PDB entry 8PWH | electron microscopy, 3.17 A resolution | chains D and E of the 5 polymer chains in the assembly

# Chain D
Protein: Pertuzumab Fab heavy chain
Source organism: Homo sapiens
Notes: antibody fragment or engineered binder
Chain sequence (222 residues; each row starts with the number of its first residue; a row labelled like 82A-82C holds insertion residues (82A, then the next letters in order)):
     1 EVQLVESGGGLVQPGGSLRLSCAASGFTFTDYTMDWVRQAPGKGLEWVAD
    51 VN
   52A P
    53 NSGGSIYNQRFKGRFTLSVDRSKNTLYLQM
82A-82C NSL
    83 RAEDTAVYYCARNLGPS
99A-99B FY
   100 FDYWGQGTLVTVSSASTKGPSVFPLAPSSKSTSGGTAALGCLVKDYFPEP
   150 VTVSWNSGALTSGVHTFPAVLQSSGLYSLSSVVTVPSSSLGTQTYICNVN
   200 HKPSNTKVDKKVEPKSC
Cystine bridges: Cys22-Cys92, Cys140-Cys196

# Chain E
Protein: Receptor tyrosine-protein kinase erbB-2
Source organism: Homo sapiens
Reference sequence: P04626 (ERBB2_HUMAN); residues 1-624 here correspond to UniProt positions 23-646 (UniProt number = residue number + 22)
Chain sequence (624 residues; each row starts with the number of its first residue):
     1 TQVCTGTDMKLRLPASPETHLDMLRHLYQGCQVVQGNLELTYLPTNASLS
    51 FLQDIQEVQGYVLIAHNQVRQVPLQRLRIVRGTQLFEDNYALAVLDNGDP
   101 LNNTTPVTGASPGGLRELQLRSLTEILKGGVLIQRNPQLCYQDTILWKDI
   151 FHKNNQLALTLIDTNRSRACHPCSPMCKGSRCWGESSEDCQSLTRTVCAG
   201 GCARCKGPLPTDCCHEQCAAGCTGPKHSDCLACLHFNHSGICELHCPALV
   251 TYNTDTFESMPNPEGRYTFGASCVTACPYNYLSTDVGSCTLVCPLHNQEV
   301 TAEDGTQRCEKCSKPCARVCYGLGMEHLREVRAVTSANIQEFAGCKKIFG
   351 SLAFLPESFDGDPASNTAPLQPEQLQVFETLEEITGYLYISAWPDSLPDL
   401 SVFQNLQVIRGRILHNGAYSLTLQGLGISWLGLRSLRELGSGLALIHHNT
   451 HLCFVHTVPWDQLFRNPHQALLHTANRPEDECVGEGLACHQLCARGHCWG
   501 PGPTQCVNCSQFLRGQECVEECRVLQGLPREYVNARHCLPCHPECQPQNG
   551 SVTCFGPEADQCVACAHYKDPPFCVARCPSGVKPDLSYMPIWKFPDEEGA
   601 CQPCPINCTHSCVDLDDKGCPAEQ
Swiss-Prot annotation at these positions:
  - modified residue: Thr160 (Phosphothreonine)
  - glycosylation (N-linked (GlcNAc...) asparagine): Asn46, Asn102, Asn165, Asn237, Asn508, Asn549, Asn607
Cystine bridges: Cys4-Cys31, Cys140-Cys170, Cys173-Cys182, Cys177-Cys190, Cys198-Cys205, Cys202-Cys213, Cys214-Cys222, Cys218-Cys230, Cys233-Cys242, Cys246-Cys273, Cys277-Cys289, Cys293-Cys309, Cys312-Cys316, Cys320-Cys345, Cys453-Cys482, Cys489-Cys498, Cys493-Cys506, Cys509-Cys518, Cys522-Cys538, Cys541-Cys554, Cys545-Cys562, Cys565-Cys574, Cys578-Cys601, Cys604-Cys620, Cys608-Cys612
Covalently attached groups: N-acetylglucosamine (NAG) linked to Asn46, Asn165, Asn237, Asn508, Asn549
What the authors report for this chain:
  - conformationally variable residues (loop rearrangement): Gly581 to Pro590

# Chain D / chain E interface
Residue-residue contacts (33):
  Thr30(D) - Ser288(E)  hydrogen bond (backbone-side chain)
  Asp31(D) - Ser288(E)  hydrogen bond
  Asp31(D) - Thr290(E)  hydrogen bond
  Asp31(D) - Pro294(E)
  Tyr32(D) - Pro294(E)
  Tyr32(D) - Leu295(E)
  Thr33(D) - Val286(E)
  Asn52(D) - Val286(E)  hydrogen bond (side chain-backbone)
  Pro52A(D) - His245(E)
  Asn53(D) - His245(E)
  Asn53(D) - Cys246(E)
  Asn53(D) - Thr268(E)  hydrogen bond
  Asn53(D) - Gly287(E)
  Asn53(D) - Ser288(E)
  Ser54(D) - His245(E)
  Ser54(D) - Cys246(E)
  Ser54(D) - Ala248(E)
  Ile58(D) - Tyr252(E)  hydrophobic
  Ile58(D) - Phe257(E)  hydrophobic
  Tyr59(D) - Phe257(E)
  Gln61(D) - Thr254(E)
  Gln61(D) - Phe257(E)
  Lys64(D) - Thr254(E)
  Arg73(D) - Phe236(E)
  Ser74(D) - Lys128(E)  hydrogen bond (backbone-side chain)
  Arg94(D) - Leu295(E)
  Leu96(D) - Leu295(E)
  Leu96(D) - His296(E)
  Leu96(D) - Asn297(E)
  Gly97(D) - Asn297(E)
  Pro98(D) - Val286(E)  hydrophobic
  Pro98(D) - Lys311(E)
  Tyr99B(D) - His296(E)  hydrogen bond
Also at the interface, not in a pair above, chain D (23 interface residues in all): Gly55, Ser57, Val71, Asp101
Also at the interface, not in a pair above, chain E (20 interface residues in all): Asp255, Val292
The authors on this interface:
  - pairs named by the authors: His245(E)-Gly55(D)
  - epitope / paratope residues, chain D: Asp31(D), Tyr32(D), Thr33(D), Gly55(D), Tyr59(D), Gln61(D), Leu96(D), Pro98(D), Tyr99B(D)
  - epitope / paratope residues, chain E: His245(E), Tyr252(E), Thr254(E), Asp255(E), Phe257(E), Val286(E), Ser288(E), Thr290(E), Pro294(E), Leu295(E)

# Summary
23 residues of chain D and 20 residues of chain E are in contact; the contacts include 7 hydrogen bonds. Polar
contacts include Thr30(D)-Ser288(E), Asp31(D)-Ser288(E) and Asp31(D)-Thr290(E). The paper describes a contact
between His245(E) and Gly55(D). The paper reports epitope/paratope residues Asp31(D), Tyr32(D) and His245(E)
among others; conformational variability at Gly581(E).
Chain D is Pertuzumab Fab heavy chain and chain E is Receptor tyrosine-protein kinase erbB-2, both from Homo
sapiens; the structure, Atomic structure and conformational variability of the HER2-Trastuzumab-Pertuzumab
complex, was determined by electron microscopy (same publication as 8Q6J).
